6CAP - chains A and L of the 23 polymer chains in the assembly; structure by X-ray diffraction, 3.40 A resolution.

== Chain A ==
Molecule: 16S Ribosomal RNA rRNA
Source organism: Thermus thermophilus (strain HB8 / ATCC 27634 / DSM 579)
Sequence (1522 nucleotides; row label = number of the first residue in the row; note: 42 numbers in that range are skipped by the numbering (no residue carries them; nothing is unmodelled there); a row labelled like 190A-190L holds insertion residues (190A, then the next letters in order); numbering starts at 0):
     0 UUUGUUGGAG AGUCUGAUCC UGGCUCAGGG UGAACGCUGG CGGCGUGCCU AAGACAUGCA
    60 AGUCGUGCGG G
    73 CCGCGGGGUU UU
    88 ACUCCG
    95 UGGUC
   101 AGCGGCGGAC GGGUGAGUAA CGCGUGGGU
  129A G
   130 ACCUACCCGG AAGAGGGGGA CAACCCGGGG AAACUCGGGC UAAUCCCCCA UGUGGACCCG
   190 C
190A-190L CCCUUGGGGUGU
   191 GUCCAAAGGG CUUU
   216 GCCCGCUUCC GGAUGGGCCC GCGUCCCAUC AGCUAGUUGG UGGGGUAAUG GCCCACCAAG
   276 GCGACGACGG GUAGCCGGUC UGAGAGGAUG GCCGGCCACA GGGGCACUGA GACACGGGCC
   336 CCACUCCUAC GGGAGGCAGC AGUUAGGAAU CUUCCGCAAU GGGCGCAAGC CUGACGGAGC
   396 GACGCCGCUU GGAGGAAGAA GCCCUUCGGG GUGUAAACUC CUGAA
   442 CCCGGGACGA AACCCCCGAC GA
   474 GGGGACUGAC GGUACCGGG
   494 GUAAUAGCGC CGGCCAACUC CGUGCCAGCA GCCXCGGUAA UACGGAGGGC GCGAGCGUUA
   554 CCCGGAUUCA CUGGGCGUAA AGGGCGUGUA GGCGGCCUGG GGCGUCCCAU GUGAAAGACC
   614 ACGGCUCAAC CGUGGGGGAG CGUGGGAUAC GCUCAGGCUA GACGGUGGGA GAGGGUGGUG
   674 GAAUUCCCGG AGUAGCGGUG AAAUGCGCAG AUACCGGGAG GAACGCCGAU GGCGAAGGCA
   734 GCCACCUGGU CCACCCGUGA CGCUGAGGCG CGAAAGCGUG GGGAGCAAAC CGGAUUAGAU
   794 ACCCGGGUAG UCCACGCCCU AAACGAUGCG CGCUAGGUCU CUGGGUCU
   848 CCUGGGGGCC GAAGCUAACG CGUUAAGCGC GCCGCCUGGG GAGUACGGCC GCAAGGCUGA
   908 AACUCAAAGG AAUUGACGGG GGCCCGCACA AGCGGUGGAG CAUGUGGUUU AAUUCGAAGX
   968 AACGCGAAGA ACCUUACCAG GCCUUGACAU GCUAGG
 1003A G
  1004 AACCCGGGUG AAAGCCUGGG GUGCCCC
1030A-1030D GCGA
  1031 GGGGAGCCCU AGCACAGGUG CUGCAUGGCC GUCGUCAGCU CGUGCCGUGA GGUGUUGGGU
  1091 UAAGUCCCGC AACGAGCGCA ACCCCCGCCG UUAGUUGCCA GCGGUUCGGC CGGGCACUCU
  1151 AACGGGACUG CCCGCGAAA
  1171 GCGGGAGGAA GGAGGGGACG ACGUCUGGUC AGCAUGGCCC UUACGGCCUG GGCGACACAC
  1231 GUGCUACAAU GCCCACUACA AAGCGAUGCC ACCCGGCAAC GGGGAGCUAA UCGCAAAAAG
  1291 GUGGGCCCAG UUCGGAUUGG GGUCUGCAAC CCGACCCCAU GAAGCCGGAA UCGCUAGUAA
  1351 UCGCGGAUCA G
 1361A C
  1362 CAUGCCGCGG UGAAUACGUU CCCGGGCCUU GUACACACXG CCXGUXACGC CAUGGGAGCG
  1422 GGCUCUACCC GAAGUCGCCG GG
  1446 AGCCUACGGG
  1459 CAGGCGCCGA GGGUAGGGCC CGUGACUGGG GCGAAGUCGU AACAAGGUAG CUGUACCGGA
  1519 AGGUGCGGCU GGAUCACCUC CUUUCU
Unresolved in the structure: 0-4, 1534-1538
Sequence notes: conflict C13 (U131313 in 55771382)
Modified / non-standard residues: PSU (pseudouridine-5'-monophosphate) at position 516, G7M (N7-methyl-guanosine-5'-monophosphate) at position 527, M2G (N2-dimethylguanosine-5'-monophosphate) at position 966, 5MC (5-methylcytidine-5'-monophosphate) at position 967, 2MG (2N-methylguanosine-5'-monophosphate) at position 1207, 5MC (5-methylcytidine-5'-monophosphate) at position 1400, 4OC (4n,o2'-methylcytidine-5'-monophosphate) at position 1402, 5MC (5-methylcytidine-5'-monophosphate) at position 1404, 5MC (5-methylcytidine-5'-monophosphate) at position 1407, UR3 (3-methyluridine-5'-monophoshate) at position 1498, MA6 (6N-dimethyladenosine-5'-monophoshate) at position 1518, MA6 (6N-dimethyladenosine-5'-monophoshate) at position 1519, PSU (pseudouridine-5'-monophosphate) at position 1540, PSU (pseudouridine-5'-monophosphate) at position 1541
Ion coordination: Mg2+ site 1 near U14 (its only coordinating residue here); Mg2+ site 2 near G21 (its only coordinating residue here); Mg2+ site 3 near G22 (its only coordinating residue here); Mg2+ site 4 near G38 (its only coordinating residue here); Mg2+ site 5 near G46 (its only coordinating residue here); Mg2+ site 6: C48, G115; Mg2+ site 7: A59, U387; Mg2+ site 8: G61, U62; Mg2+ site 9 near G107 (its only coordinating residue here); Mg2+ site 10: A109, G331; Mg2+ site 11 near G111 (its only coordinating residue here); Mg2+ site 12 near G117 (its only coordinating residue here); 85 more Mg2+ sites not listed
Residues lining bound ligands: Sisomicin (SIS; (1S,2S,3R,4S,6R)-4,6-diamino-3-{[(2S,3R)-3-amino-6-(aminomethyl)-3,4-dihydro-2H-pyran-2-yl]oxy}-2-hydroxycyclohexyl 3-deoxy-4-C-methyl-3-(methylamino)-beta-L-arabinopyranoside): 5MC_1404, G1405, U1406, 5MC_1407, A1408, C1409, G1491, A1493, G1494, U1495

== Chain L ==
Protein: 30S ribosomal protein S12
Source organism: Thermus thermophilus (strain HB8 / ATCC 27634 / DSM 579)
Reference sequence: Q5SHN3 (RS12_THET8); residues 5-128 here correspond to UniProt positions 2-125 (UniProt number = residue number - 3)
Sequence (124 residues; numbered 5 to 128; the number before each row is that of its first residue):
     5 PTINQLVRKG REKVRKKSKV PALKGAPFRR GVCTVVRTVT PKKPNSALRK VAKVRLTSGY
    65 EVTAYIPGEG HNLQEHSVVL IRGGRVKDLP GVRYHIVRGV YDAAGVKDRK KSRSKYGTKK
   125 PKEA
Modified / non-standard residues: Asp92 ((3S)-3-(methylsulfanyl)-L-aspartic acid; 0TD)
Curated features (UniProtKB/Swiss-Prot):
  - modified residue: Asp92 (3-methylthioaspartic acid)

== Chain A / chain L interface ==
Residue-residue contacts (131; chain A residue first):
  U24(A) with Lys23(L), phosphate contact
  A33(A) with Phe32(L), base contact
  C34(A) with Phe32(L), sugar contact
  G35(A) with Gly103(L), sugar contact; Arg117(L), hydrogen bond to the sugar; Ser118(L), hydrogen bond to the sugar; Gly121(L), sugar contact
  C36(A) with Arg117(L), hydrogen bond to the sugar; Thr122(L), sugar contact; Lys123(L), phosphate contact; Lys124(L), phosphate contact
  U37(A) with Lys123(L), salt bridge to the phosphate; Lys124(L), hydrogen bond to the phosphate
  C241(A) with Arg19(L), hydrogen bond to the phosphate
  C242(A) with Arg19(L), salt bridge to the phosphate
  G302(A) with Lys17(L), salt bridge to the phosphate
  A303(A) with Lys17(L), salt bridge to the phosphate
  G362(A) with Arg33(L), phosphate contact; Arg34(L), salt bridge to the phosphate; Thr61(L), phosphate contact
  A363(A) with Ala30(L), base contact; Pro31(L), base contact; Phe32(L), base contact; Arg33(L), salt bridge to the phosphate; Arg34(L), salt bridge to the phosphate; Thr61(L), hydrogen bond to the phosphate; Tyr105(L), sugar contact
  G500(A) with Lys124(L), salt bridge to the phosphate
  C501(A) with Arg117(L), salt bridge to the phosphate; Ser118(L), hydrogen bond to the phosphate; Lys124(L), salt bridge to the phosphate
  G502(A) with Lys115(L), phosphate contact; Ser116(L), phosphate contact; Arg117(L), hydrogen bond to the phosphate; Ser118(L), hydrogen bond to the phosphate; Lys119(L), phosphate contact
  C503(A) with Ser116(L), hydrogen bond to the phosphate; Lys119(L), salt bridge to the phosphate
  C518(A) with Pro48(L), base contact; Ser50(L), base contact
  C519(A) with Ser50(L), hydrogen bond to the phosphate; Ala51(L), phosphate contact
  A520(A) with Ala51(L), phosphate contact; Leu52(L), hydrogen bond to the phosphate; Lys54(L), salt bridge to the phosphate; Glu73(L), hydrogen bond to the sugar
  G521(A) with Leu52(L), phosphate contact; Arg53(L), base contact; Lys54(L), salt bridge to the phosphate; Gly72(L), phosphate contact; Glu73(L), phosphate contact
  C522(A) with Arg53(L), base contact; Tyr69(L), hydrogen bond to the phosphate; Pro71(L), phosphate contact; Gly72(L), hydrogen bond to the phosphate; Tyr120(L), sugar contact
  A523(A) with Arg53(L), base contact; Val90(L), base contact; Lys91(L), base contact; Asp92(L), base contact; Tyr120(L), phosphate contact
  C526(A) with Lys91(L), salt bridge to the phosphate
  G7M_527(A) with Pro48(L), base contact; Asn49(L), base contact
  C528(A) with Asn49(L), base contact
  G529(A) with Asn49(L), base contact; Ser50(L), hydrogen bond to the base
  G537(A) with Glu73(L), sugar contact; Arg113(L), salt bridge to the phosphate
  G538(A) with Arg113(L), salt bridge to the phosphate; Lys114(L), hydrogen bond to the phosphate; Lys115(L), hydrogen bond to the phosphate
  A539(A) with Lys114(L), salt bridge to the phosphate; Lys115(L), hydrogen bond to the base
  G540(A) with Lys115(L), base contact
  U551(A) with Arg86(L), sugar contact
  U552(A) with Pro31(L), hydrogen bond to the sugar; Arg86(L), hydrogen bond to the sugar; Gly87(L), sugar contact
  A553(A) with Val24(L), phosphate contact; Gly29(L), hydrogen bond to the sugar; Ala30(L), sugar contact; Pro31(L), sugar contact; Gly88(L), phosphate contact
  C554(A) with Ser22(L), hydrogen bond to the phosphate
  C555(A) with Lys20(L), phosphate contact
  C562(A) with Arg15(L), base contact; Glu16(L), hydrogen bond to the sugar; Lys17(L), sugar contact; Val18(L), base contact
  A563(A) with Arg15(L), base contact
  C564(A) with Leu10(L), phosphate contact; Arg15(L), salt bridge to the phosphate
  G567(A) with Pro5(L), base contact; Arg15(L), hydrogen bond to the base
  G568(A) with Pro5(L), base contact
  G585(A) with Asn8(L), hydrogen bond to the sugar
  C879(A) with Thr6(L), base contact; Asn8(L), phosphate contact
  C880(A) with Thr6(L), hydrogen bond to the phosphate; Asn8(L), hydrogen bond to the phosphate; Gln9(L), phosphate contact; Arg12(L), salt bridge to the phosphate
  G881(A) with Gln9(L), hydrogen bond to the phosphate; Arg12(L), salt bridge to the phosphate; Lys13(L), salt bridge to the phosphate
  C882(A) with Lys13(L), salt bridge to the phosphate
  C883(A) with Arg15(L), base contact
  U884(A) with Arg15(L), base contact
  A909(A) with Lys21(L), salt bridge to the phosphate
  C910(A) with Arg97(L), salt bridge to the phosphate
  U911(A) with Gly95(L), phosphate contact; Arg97(L), salt bridge to the phosphate
  C912(A) with Lys46(L), sugar contact; Arg89(L), salt bridge to the phosphate; Pro94(L), phosphate contact; Gly95(L), phosphate contact
  A913(A) with Lys46(L), phosphate contact; Lys91(L), salt bridge to the phosphate
  C1411(A) with Lys57(L), phosphate contact
  C1412(A) with Lys57(L), salt bridge to the phosphate
  C1490(A) with Pro94(L), sugar contact
  G1491(A) with Thr44(L), sugar contact; Pro45(L), phosphate contact; Lys46(L), salt bridge to the phosphate; Lys47(L), phosphate contact; Pro94(L), sugar contact
  A1492(A) with Pro45(L), phosphate contact; Lys46(L), phosphate contact; Lys47(L), hydrogen bond to the phosphate; Ser50(L), hydrogen bond to the base
Other interface residues (no listed pair), chain A (66 interface residues in all): C23, A32, C504, G524, C525, G541, G550, A908, A1413
Other interface residues (no listed pair), chain L (70 interface residues in all): Ile7, Pro25, Glu65, Leu84, His99, Val101

== Overview ==
The interface between chain A and chain L involves 66 residues on one side and 70 on the other; the contacts
include 31 hydrogen bonds and 29 salt bridges. Polar pairs include G529(A)-Ser50(L), A539(A)-Lys115(L) and
G567(A)-Arg15(L). Bound to chain A: Sisomicin.
Here chain A is 16S Ribosomal RNA rRNA and chain L is 30S ribosomal protein S12, both from Thermus
thermophilus (strain HB8 / ATCC 27634 / DSM 579). Entry 6CAP (Crystal Structure of 30S ribosomal subunit from
Thermus thermophilus in complex with Sisomicin) was determined by X-ray diffraction.
